Entry 5USR (X-ray diffraction, 3.09 A resolution); this record covers chains A and B of the 6 polymer chains in the assembly.

# Chain A
Protein: Cysteine desulfurase, mitochondrial
Source organism: Homo sapiens
Notes: EC 2.8.1.7
UniProtKB: Q9Y697 (NFS1_HUMAN); residues 56-457 here = UniProt positions 56-457
Chain sequence (426 residues; each row starts with the number of its first residue):
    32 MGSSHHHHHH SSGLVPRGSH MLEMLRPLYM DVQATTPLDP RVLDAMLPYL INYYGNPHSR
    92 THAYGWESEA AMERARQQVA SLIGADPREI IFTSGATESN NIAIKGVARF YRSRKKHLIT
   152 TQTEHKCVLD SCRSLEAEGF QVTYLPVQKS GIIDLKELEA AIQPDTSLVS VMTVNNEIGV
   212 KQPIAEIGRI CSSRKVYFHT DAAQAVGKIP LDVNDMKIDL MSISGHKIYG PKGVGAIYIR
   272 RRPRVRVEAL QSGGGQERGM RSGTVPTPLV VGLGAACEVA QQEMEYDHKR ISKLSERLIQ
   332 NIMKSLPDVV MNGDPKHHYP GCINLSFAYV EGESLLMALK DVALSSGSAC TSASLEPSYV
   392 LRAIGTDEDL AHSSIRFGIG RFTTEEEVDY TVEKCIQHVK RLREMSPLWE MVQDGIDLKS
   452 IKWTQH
Unresolved in the structure: 32-53, 283-293, 368-384, 446-457
Construct notes: initiating methionine (32); expression tag (33-55)
Modified positions: Lys-258 ((2S)-2-amino-6-[[3-hydroxy-2-methyl-5-(phosphonooxymethyl)pyridin-4-yl]methylideneamino]hexanoic acid; LLP)
UniProt features mapped onto this chain:
  - active site: Cys-381 (Cysteine persulfide intermediate)
  - binding site (pyridoxal 5'-phosphate): Ala-127, Thr-128, Gln-235, Ser-255, His-257, Thr-295
  - binding site ([2Fe-2S] cluster): Cys-381
  - binding site (Zn(2+)): Cys-381
  - modified residue: Lys-258 (N6-(pyridoxal phosphate)lysine), Cys-381 (Cysteine persulfide)
  - natural variant: Arg-72 (R72Q: In COXPD52)
From the paper describing this entry:
  - disease-associated variants - R72Q (citing earlier work)
  - mutagenesis - R272A/R275A/R277A: decreased catalytic activity on FXN
  - contacts within the chain: Thr-67/His-257 (hydrogen bond), Asp-70/Arg-72 (salt bridge), Tyr-260/Arg-412 (backbone contact), Asp-70/Arg-412 (salt bridge)
  - self-association interface (contacts with another copy of this molecule): Leu-78, Ile-82

# Chain B
Protein: LYR motif-containing protein 4
Source organism: Homo sapiens
UniProtKB: Q9HD34 (LYRM4_HUMAN); numbering as in UniProt (aligned over 1-91)
Chain sequence (91 residues; row label = number of the first residue in the row):
     1 MAASSRAQVL ALYRAMLRES KRFSAYNYRT YAVRRIRDAF RENKNVKDPV EIQTLVNKAK
    61 RDLGVIRRQV HIGQLYSTDK LIIENRDMPR T
Unresolved in the structure: 1-3, 80-91
Construct notes: engineered mutation Ala-11 (Ser in Q9HD34)
Small-molecule neighbours: S-dodecanoyl-4'-phosphopantetheine (8Q1; S-[2-({N-[(2R)-2-hydroxy-3,3-dimethyl-4-(phosphonooxy)butanoyl]-beta-alanyl}amino)ethyl] dodecanethioate): Arg-6, Val-9, Leu-10, Met-16, Arg-35, Ile-36, Ala-39, Phe-40, Asn-43, Lys-44, Asn-45, Val-46, Ile-52, Leu-55, Val-56, Ala-59, Asp-62, Ile-66
From the paper describing this entry:
  - binding site for S-dodecanoyl-4'-phosphopantetheine: Arg-6, Phe-40, Lys-44
  - mutagenesis - R29D, R37D, F40A, R41D: decreased stability with Cysteine desulfurase, mitochondrial (chain A)
  - mutagenesis - R68D, Q69A/I72D/Y76A: decreased binding to Cysteine desulfurase, mitochondrial (chain A)
  - disease-associated variants - R68L: decreased catalytic activity on FXN
  - mutagenesis - F40A, R68D, Q69A/I72D/Y76A: decreased binding to Nfs1-Isd11 complex
  - self-association interface (contacts with another copy of this molecule); pairs are residue here / residue on that copy: Gln-69/Tyr-76 (hydrogen bond), Ile-72
  - disease-associated variants - R68L (citing earlier work)

# Chain A / chain B interface
Residue-residue contacts (30; chain A residue first):
  Glu-54(A) / Ser-24(B)
  Glu-54(A) / Tyr-26(B)
  Glu-54(A) / Arg-29(B)  salt bridge
  Pro-68(A) / Tyr-28(B)
  Leu-69(A) / Tyr-28(B)  hydrogen bond (backbone-side chain)
  Pro-71(A) / Tyr-28(B)  hydrophobic
  Pro-71(A) / Gln-69(B)
  Arg-72(A) / Tyr-31(B)  hydrogen bond
  Arg-72(A) / Val-65(B)
  Leu-74(A) / Gln-69(B)
  Asp-75(A) / Val-65(B)
  Asp-75(A) / Arg-68(B)  salt bridge
  Asp-75(A) / Gln-69(B)  hydrogen bond
  Leu-78(A) / Gln-69(B)
  Leu-78(A) / Ile-72(B)  hydrophobic
  Glu-314(A) / Tyr-31(B)  hydrogen bond
  Glu-314(A) / Arg-35(B)  salt bridge
  Tyr-317(A) / Arg-34(B)  hydrogen bond
  Tyr-317(A) / Arg-35(B)
  Tyr-317(A) / Asp-38(B)  hydrogen bond
  Arg-321(A) / Arg-34(B)
  Arg-412(A) / Tyr-31(B)
  Arg-412(A) / Arg-34(B)  hydrogen bond (backbone-side chain)
  Phe-413(A) / Asn-27(B)
  Phe-413(A) / Tyr-28(B)  hydrophobic
  Phe-413(A) / Tyr-31(B)  hydrophobic
  Thr-415(A) / Tyr-26(B)  hydrogen bond
  Thr-415(A) / Thr-30(B)
  Glu-417(A) / Tyr-26(B)  hydrogen bond
  Glu-418(A) / Tyr-26(B)
Interface residues without a listed pair, chain B (15 interface residues in all): Phe-23
The authors on this interface:
  - specific contacts: Arg-72(A)/Tyr-31(B) (hydrogen bond), Asp-75(A)/Arg-68(B) (salt bridge), Arg-412(A)/Arg-34(B) (backbone contact)
  - interface residues, chain A: Leu-74(A), Leu-78(A)
  - interface residues, chain B: Ile-72(B)

# Overview
The interface between chain A and chain B involves 16 residues on one side and 15 on the other, with 9
hydrogen bonds and 3 salt bridges. Polar contacts include Glu-54(A)/Arg-29(B), Asp-75(A)/Arg-68(B) and
Glu-314(A)/Arg-35(B). The authors report a hydrogen bond between Arg-72(A) and Tyr-31(B); a salt bridge
between Asp-75(A) and Arg-68(B); a backbone contact between Arg-412(A) and Arg-34(B). The paper reports a
binding site for S-dodecanoyl-4'-phosphopantetheine at Arg-6(B), Phe-40(B) and Lys-44(B); R29D, R37D and F40A
of chain B, among others, reduce stability with Cysteine desulfurase, mitochondrial (chain A); 8 substitutions
were tested in all.
Here chain A is Cysteine desulfurase, mitochondrial and chain B is LYR motif-containing protein 4, both from
Homo sapiens. Entry 5USR (Crystal structure of human NFS1-ISD11 in complex with E. coli acyl-carrier protein
at 3.09 angstroms) was determined by X-ray diffraction.
